Entry 2O3C (X-ray diffraction, 2.30 A resolution); this record covers chains A and B of the 3 polymer chains in the assembly.

Chain A (and B):
Molecule: APEX nuclease 1
From: Danio rerio
Notes: chain B of this document is another copy of the same molecule, construct and numbering; everything in this record applies to it too
UniProt: Q7SXL6 (Q7SXL6_BRARE); residues 33-310 here correspond to UniProt positions 32-309 (UniProt number = residue number - 1)
Chain sequence (282 residues; each row starts with the number of its first residue):
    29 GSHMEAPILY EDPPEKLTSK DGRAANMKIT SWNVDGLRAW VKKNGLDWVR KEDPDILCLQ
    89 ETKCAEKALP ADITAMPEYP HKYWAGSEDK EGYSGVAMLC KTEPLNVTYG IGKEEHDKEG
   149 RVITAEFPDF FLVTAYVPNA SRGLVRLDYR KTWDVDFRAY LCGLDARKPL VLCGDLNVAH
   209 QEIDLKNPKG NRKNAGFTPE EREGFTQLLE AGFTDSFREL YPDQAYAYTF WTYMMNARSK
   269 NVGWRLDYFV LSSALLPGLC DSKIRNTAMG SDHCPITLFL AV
Disordered / not traced: 29-34 (chain B: 29-30)
Sequence notes: expression tag (29-32)
Residues lining bound ligands: lead (ii) ion (PB): Val62, Asp63, Gly64, Ala67, Lys71, Tyr261
From the paper describing this entry:
  - lead (ii) ion coordination: Asp63, Glu89

Chain A / chain B interface:
Residue-residue contacts - 14 pairs, chain A then chain B:
  Pro105(A) with Met263(B), hydrogen bond (backbone-backbone); Asn264(B)
  Glu106(A) with Met262(B); Met263(B)
  Pro108(A) with Tyr261(B); Met262(B), hydrophobic
  His109(A) with Tyr261(B)
  Glu131(A) with Asp63(B); Ala67(B); Lys71(B), salt bridge
  Leu133(A) with Arg66(B); Lys91(B)
  Asn134(A) with Lys70(B), hydrogen bond
  Glu154(A) with Arg66(B), salt bridge
Also at the interface, not in a pair above, chain A (12 interface residues in all): Lys129, Val135, Pro156, Lys196
Also at the interface, not in a pair above, chain B (12 interface residues in all): Asp117, Gly120

In short:
Chain A and chain B each contribute 12 residues to their interface, with 2 hydrogen bonds and 2 salt bridges.
Polar pairs include Glu131(A)-Lys71(B), Glu154(A)-Arg66(B) and Asn134(A)-Lys70(B). Chain A binds lead (ii)
ion. The paper reports lead (ii) ion coordination by Asp63(A) and Glu89(A).
Chain A and chain B are both APEX nuclease 1 (Danio rerio); the structure, Crystal structure of zebrafish Ape,
was determined by X-ray diffraction together with 2O3H from the same study.
